Entry 1QVF (X-ray diffraction, 3.10 A resolution); this record covers chains 0 and S of the 31 polymer chains in the assembly.

[Chain 0]
Molecule: 23S ribosomal RNA
Organism: Haloarcula marismortui
Sequence (2922 nucleotides; each row starts with the number of its first residue):
     2 UUGGCUACUAUGCCAGCUGGUGGAUUGCUCGGCUCAGGCGCUGAUGAAGG
    52 ACGUGCCAAGCUGCGAUAAGCCAUGGGGAGCCGCACGGAGGCGAAGAACC
   102 AUGGAUUUCCGAAUGAGAAUCUCUCUAACAAUUGCUUCGCGCAAUGAGGA
   152 ACCCCGAGAACUGAAACAUCUCAGUAUCGGGAGGAACAGAAAACGCAAUG
   202 UGAUGUCGUUAGUAACCGCGAGUGAACGCGAUACAGCCCAAACCGAAGCC
   252 CUCACGGGCAAUGUGGUGUCAGGGCUACCUCUCAUCAGCCGACCGUCUCG
   302 ACGAAGUCUCUUGGAACAGAGCGUGAUACAGGGUGACAACCCCGUACUCG
   352 AGACCAGUACGACGUGCGGUAGUGCCAGAGUAGCGGGGGUUGGAUAUCCC
   402 UCGCGAAUAACGCAGGCAUCGACUGCGAAGGCUAAACACAACCUGAGACC
   452 GAUAGUGAACAAGUAGUGUGAACGAACGCUGCAAAGUACCCUCAGAAGGG
   502 AGGCGAAAUAGAGCAUGAAAUCAGUUGGCGAUCGAGCGACAGGGCAUACA
   552 AGGUCCCUCGACGAAUGACCGACGCGCGAGCGUCCAGUAAGACUCACGGG
   602 AAGCCGAUGUUCUGUCGUACGUUUUGAAAAACGAGCCAGGGAGUGUGUCU
   652 GCAUGGCAAGUCUAACCGGAGUAUCCGGGGAGGCACAGGGAAACCGACAU
   702 GGCCGCAGGGCUUUGCCCGAGGGCCGCCGUCUUCAAGGGCGGGGAGCCAU
   752 GUGGACACGACCCGAAUCCGGACGAUCUACGCAUGGACAAGAUGAAGCGU
   802 GCCGAAAGGCACGUGGAAGUCUGUUAGAGUUGGUGUCCUACAAUACCCUC
   852 UCGUGAUCUAUGUGUAGGGGUGAAAGGCCCAUCGAGUCCGGCAACAGCUG
   902 GUUCCAAUCGAAACAUGUCGAAGCAUGACCUCCGCCGAGGUAGUCUGUGA
   952 GGUAGAGCGACCGAUUGGUGUGUCCGCCUCCGAGAGGAGUCGGCACACCU
  1002 GUCAAACUCCAAACUUACAGACGCCGUUUGACGCGGGGAUUCCGGUGCGC
  1052 GGGGUAAGCCUGUGUACCAGGAGGGGAACAACCCAGAGAUAGGUUAAGGU
  1102 CCCCAAGUGUGGAUUAAGUGUAAUCCUCUGAAGGUGGUCUCGAGCCCUAG
  1152 ACAGCCGGGAGGUGAGCUUAGAAGCAGCUACCCUCUAAGAAAAGCGUAAC
  1202 AGCUUACCGGCCGAGGUUUGAGGCGCCCAAAAUGAUCGGGACUCAAAUCC
  1252 ACCACCGAGACCUGUCCGUACCACUCAUACUGGUAAUCGAGUAGAUUGGC
  1302 GCUCUAAUUGGAUGGAAGUAGGGGUGAAAACUCCUAUGGACCGAUUAGUG
  1352 ACGAAAAUCCUGGCCAUAGUAGCAGCGAUAGUCGGGUGAGAACCCCGACG
  1402 GCCUAAUGGAUAAGGGUUCCUCAGCACUGCUGAUCAGCUGAGGGUUAGCC
  1452 GGUCCUAAGUCAUACCGCAACUCGACUAUGACGAAAUGGGAAACGGGUUA
  1502 AUAUUCCCGUGCCACUAUGCAGUGAAAGUUGACGCCCUGGGGUCGAUCAC
  1552 GCUGGGCAUUCGCCCAGUCGAACCGUCCAACUCCGUGGAAGCCGUAAUGG
  1602 CAGGAAGCGGACGAACGGCGGCAUAGGGAAACGUGAUUCAACCUGGGGCC
  1652 CAUGAAAAGACGAGCAUAGUGUCCGUACCGAGAACCGACACAGGUGUCCA
  1702 UGGCGGCGAAAGCCAAGGCCUGUCGGGAGCAACCAACGUUAGGGAAUUCG
  1752 GCAAGUUAGUCCCGUACCUUCGGAAGAAGGGAUGCCUGCUCCGGAACGGA
  1802 GCAGGUCGCAGUGACUCGGAAGCUCGGACUGUCUAGUAACAACAUAGGUG
  1852 ACCGCAAAUCCGCAAGGACUCGUACGGUCACUGAAUCCUGCCCAGUGCAG
  1902 GUAUCUGAACACCUCGUACAAGAGGACGAAGGACCUGUCAACGGCGGGGG
  1952 UAACUAUGACCCUCUUAAGGUAGCGUAGUACCUUGCCGCAUCAGUAGCGG
  2002 CUUGCAUGAAUGGAUUAACCAGAGCUUCACUGUCCCAACGUUGGGCCCGG
  2052 UGAACUGUACAUUCCAGUGCGGAGUCUGGAGACACCCAGGGGGAAGCGAA
  2102 GACCCUAUGGAGCUUUACUGCAGGCUGUCGCUGAGACGUGGUCGCCGAUG
  2152 UGCAGCAUAGGUAGGAGACACUACACAGGUACCCGCGCUAGCGGGCCACC
  2202 GAGUCAACAGUGAAAUACUACCCGUCGGUGACUGCGACUCUCACUCCGGG
  2252 AGGAGGACACCGAUAGCCGGGCAGUUUGACUGGGGCGGUACGCGCUCGAA
  2302 AAGAUAUCGAGCGCGCCCUAUGGCUAUCUCAGCCGGGACAGAGACCCGGC
  2352 GAAGAGUGCAAGAGCAAAAGAUAGCUUGACAGUGUUCUUCCCAACGAGGA
  2402 ACGCUGACGCGAAAGCGUGGUCUAGCGAACCAAUUAGCCUGCUUGAUGCG
  2452 GGCAAUUGAUGACAGAAAAGCUACCCUAGGGAUAACAGAGUCGUCACUCG
  2502 CAAGAGCACAUAUCGACCGAGUGGCUUGCUACCUCGAUGUCGGUUCCCUC
  2552 CAUCCUGCCCGUGCAGAAGCGGGCAAGGGUGAGGUUGUUCGCCUAUUAAA
  2602 GGAGGUCGUGAGCUGGGUUUAGACCGUCGUGAGACAGGUCGGCUGCUAUC
  2652 UACUGGGUGUGUAAUGGUGUCUGACAAGAACGACCGUAUAGUACGAGAGG
  2702 AACUACGGUUGGUGGCCACUGGUGUACCGGUUGUUCGAGAGAGCACGUGC
  2752 CGGGUAGCCACGCCACACGGGGUAAGAGCUGAACGCAUCUAAGCUCGAAA
  2802 CCCACUUGGAAAAGAGACACCGCCGAGGUCCCGCGUACAAGACGCGGUCG
  2852 AUAGACUCGGGGUGUGCGCGUCGAGGUAACGAGACGUUAAGCCCACGAGC
  2902 ACUAACAGACCAAAGCCAUCAU
Disordered / not traced: 2-9, 126-127, 715, 971-998, 1560, 1952-1963, 2137-2236, 2339-2343, 2665-2666, 2915-2923
Bound ions: Mg2+ site 1 near G28 (its only coordinating residue here); Na+ site 1: C40, G41; Na+ site 2: G56, A59, G61; Na+ site 3 near U108 (its only coordinating residue here); Mg2+ site 2 near U115 (its only coordinating residue here); Na+ site 4: C141, G142; Na+ site 5 near U146 (its only coordinating residue here); Mg2+ site 3: C162, U2276; K+ site 1: C162, U163, U172; Mg2+ site 4: A165, A167, C168; Na+ site 6: A165, A166, A167; Mg2+ site 5: A166, G219; 63 more Na+ sites not listed; 98 more Mg2+ sites not listed; 1 more K+ sites not listed

[Chain S]
Name: 50S ribosomal protein L24P
Organism: Haloarcula marismortui
UniProt: P10972 (RL24_HALMA); residue numbers follow UniProt; this construct covers 1-119
Amino-acid sequence (119 residues; numbered 1 to 119; the number before each row is that of its first residue):
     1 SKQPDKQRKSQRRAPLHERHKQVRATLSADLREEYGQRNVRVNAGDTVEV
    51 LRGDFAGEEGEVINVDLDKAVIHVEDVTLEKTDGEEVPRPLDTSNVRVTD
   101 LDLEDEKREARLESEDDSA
Bound ions: Mg2+: Gln37, Arg111, Leu112, Ser114, Asp117; Na+: Ser94, Asn95 (shared with U308(0), C342(0) of chain 0)

[Interface between chain 0 and chain S]
Contacting residue pairs (111):
  U30(0) - Asp5(S)  hydrogen bond to the sugar
  U30(0) - Arg8(S)  salt bridge to the phosphate
  C31(0) - Asp5(S)  phosphate contact
  C31(0) - Arg8(S)  salt bridge to the phosphate
  C31(0) - Arg12(S)  salt bridge to the phosphate
  C31(0) - Arg13(S)  hydrogen bond to the phosphate
  G32(0) - Lys9(S)  salt bridge to the phosphate
  G32(0) - Arg13(S)  salt bridge to the phosphate
  G77(0) - His17(S)  base contact
  G78(0) - His20(S)  sugar contact
  G79(0) - His20(S)  sugar contact
  G79(0) - Arg41(S)  phosphate contact
  G79(0) - Lys107(S)  hydrogen bond to the base
  G79(0) - Arg111(S)  salt bridge to the phosphate
  A80(0) - Arg41(S)  sugar contact
  A80(0) - Asn43(S)  hydrogen bond to the phosphate
  A80(0) - Arg111(S)  salt bridge to the phosphate
  G81(0) - Arg41(S)  salt bridge to the phosphate
  G81(0) - Asn43(S)  phosphate contact
  G81(0) - Ala44(S)  hydrogen bond to the phosphate
  G81(0) - Val65(S)  sugar contact
  G81(0) - Leu67(S)  phosphate contact
  C82(0) - Leu16(S)  phosphate contact
  C82(0) - Val65(S)  phosphate contact
  C82(0) - Asp66(S)  phosphate contact
  C82(0) - Leu67(S)  hydrogen bond to the phosphate
  C83(0) - Leu16(S)  phosphate contact
  C85(0) - Asp68(S)  phosphate contact
  C87(0) - Lys69(S)  hydrogen bond to the base
  A95(0) - Asp105(S)  base contact
  G97(0) - Asp105(S)  hydrogen bond to the base
  G97(0) - Glu106(S)  base contact
  G97(0) - Lys107(S)  base contact
  A99(0) - Leu16(S)  sugar contact
  A99(0) - His17(S)  base contact
  A99(0) - His20(S)  hydrogen bond to the base
  C100(0) - Pro15(S)  sugar contact
  C100(0) - Leu16(S)  hydrogen bond to the sugar
  C100(0) - His17(S)  hydrogen bond to the sugar
  C101(0) - Pro15(S)  sugar contact
  C101(0) - His17(S)  sugar contact
  C303(0) - Asp116(S)  sugar contact
  C303(0) - Asp117(S)  phosphate contact
  C303(0) - Ser118(S)  hydrogen bond to the phosphate
  G304(0) - Ser118(S)  phosphate contact
  A306(0) - Arg38(S)  salt bridge to the phosphate
  G307(0) - Arg32(S)  salt bridge to the phosphate
  G307(0) - Arg38(S)  salt bridge to the phosphate
  U308(0) - Arg32(S)  salt bridge to the phosphate
  U308(0) - Arg38(S)  salt bridge to the phosphate
  U308(0) - Arg52(S)  hydrogen bond to the base
  U308(0) - Ser94(S)  base contact
  U308(0) - Asn95(S)  base contact
  U308(0) - Arg97(S)  sugar contact
  C309(0) - Arg97(S)  salt bridge to the phosphate
  G315(0) - Asp54(S)  hydrogen bond to the sugar
  A316(0) - Arg52(S)  phosphate contact
  A316(0) - Asp54(S)  sugar contact
  A317(0) - Arg52(S)  phosphate contact
  C318(0) - Arg52(S)  salt bridge to the phosphate
  A331(0) - Ser1(S)  base contact
  G332(0) - Lys2(S)  hydrogen bond to the sugar
  G332(0) - Gln3(S)  sugar contact
  G332(0) - Pro4(S)  sugar contact
  G332(0) - Gln7(S)  hydrogen bond to the base
  G333(0) - Pro4(S)  sugar contact
  G333(0) - Gln7(S)  sugar contact
  G333(0) - Arg8(S)  phosphate contact
  G333(0) - Gln11(S)  hydrogen bond to the sugar
  G334(0) - Arg8(S)  salt bridge to the phosphate
  G334(0) - Gln11(S)  sugar contact
  G334(0) - Ser94(S)  hydrogen bond to the base
  U335(0) - Asp92(S)  sugar contact
  U335(0) - Asn95(S)  hydrogen bond to the sugar
  G336(0) - Gly53(S)  base contact
  G336(0) - Asp54(S)  hydrogen bond to the base
  G336(0) - Arg89(S)  hydrogen bond to the base
  G336(0) - Asn95(S)  phosphate contact
  C342(0) - Thr26(S)  phosphate contact
  C342(0) - Ser94(S)  hydrogen bond to the sugar
  C343(0) - Lys21(S)  hydrogen bond to the sugar
  C343(0) - Arg24(S)  sugar contact
  C343(0) - Thr26(S)  hydrogen bond to the phosphate
  C343(0) - Arg38(S)  phosphate contact
  C343(0) - Asn39(S)  phosphate contact
  C343(0) - Ser94(S)  sugar contact
  C344(0) - Lys21(S)  sugar contact
  C344(0) - Arg24(S)  salt bridge to the phosphate
  C344(0) - Asn39(S)  phosphate contact
  G345(0) - Lys21(S)  phosphate contact
  G446(0) - Ser1(S)  phosphate contact
  G446(0) - Lys6(S)  salt bridge to the phosphate
  A447(0) - Ser1(S)  phosphate contact
  A447(0) - Lys2(S)  hydrogen bond to the phosphate
  A447(0) - Gln3(S)  phosphate contact
  G448(0) - Lys2(S)  salt bridge to the phosphate
  G448(0) - Gln3(S)  hydrogen bond to the base
  C483(0) - Arg89(S)  hydrogen bond to the base
  A484(0) - Leu79(S)  sugar contact
  A484(0) - Arg89(S)  hydrogen bond to the sugar
  A484(0) - Pro90(S)  sugar contact
  A485(0) - Pro90(S)  phosphate contact
  A486(0) - Leu79(S)  sugar contact
  A486(0) - Glu80(S)  hydrogen bond to the sugar
  A486(0) - Lys81(S)  salt bridge to the phosphate
  A486(0) - Val87(S)  phosphate contact
  G487(0) - Lys81(S)  phosphate contact
  G487(0) - Thr82(S)  hydrogen bond to the phosphate
  U488(0) - Thr82(S)  sugar contact
  A489(0) - Thr82(S)  base contact
  A489(0) - Asp83(S)  hydrogen bond to the sugar
Interface residues without a listed pair, chain 0 (50 interface residues in all): A302, G452, G504
Interface residues without a listed pair, chain S (56 interface residues in all): Ala25, Val42, Leu51, Arg108

[Summary]
50 residues of chain 0 face 56 of chain S across their interface; the contacts include 31 hydrogen bonds and
20 salt bridges. Polar contacts include G79(0)-Lys107(S), C87(0)-Lys69(S) and G97(0)-Asp105(S). The Na+ site 1
is built by C40(0) and G41(0).
Chain 0 is 23S ribosomal RNA and chain S is 50S ribosomal protein L24P, both from Haloarcula marismortui; the
structure, Structure of a deacylated tRNA minihelix bound to the E site of the large ribosomal subunit ...,
was determined by X-ray diffraction together with 1QVG from the same study.
